PDB entry 6SLN | X-ray diffraction, 2.61 A resolution | chains A and B of the 6 polymer chains in the assembly

Chain A (and B):
Protein: RagA protein
From: Porphyromonas gingivalis (strain ATCC BAA-308 / W83)
Notes: chain B of this document is another copy of the same molecule, construct and numbering; everything in this record applies to it too
Reference sequence: Q7MXJ7 (Q7MXJ7_PORGI); numbering as in UniProt (aligned over 21-1017)
Chain sequence (997 residues; row label = number of the first residue in the row):
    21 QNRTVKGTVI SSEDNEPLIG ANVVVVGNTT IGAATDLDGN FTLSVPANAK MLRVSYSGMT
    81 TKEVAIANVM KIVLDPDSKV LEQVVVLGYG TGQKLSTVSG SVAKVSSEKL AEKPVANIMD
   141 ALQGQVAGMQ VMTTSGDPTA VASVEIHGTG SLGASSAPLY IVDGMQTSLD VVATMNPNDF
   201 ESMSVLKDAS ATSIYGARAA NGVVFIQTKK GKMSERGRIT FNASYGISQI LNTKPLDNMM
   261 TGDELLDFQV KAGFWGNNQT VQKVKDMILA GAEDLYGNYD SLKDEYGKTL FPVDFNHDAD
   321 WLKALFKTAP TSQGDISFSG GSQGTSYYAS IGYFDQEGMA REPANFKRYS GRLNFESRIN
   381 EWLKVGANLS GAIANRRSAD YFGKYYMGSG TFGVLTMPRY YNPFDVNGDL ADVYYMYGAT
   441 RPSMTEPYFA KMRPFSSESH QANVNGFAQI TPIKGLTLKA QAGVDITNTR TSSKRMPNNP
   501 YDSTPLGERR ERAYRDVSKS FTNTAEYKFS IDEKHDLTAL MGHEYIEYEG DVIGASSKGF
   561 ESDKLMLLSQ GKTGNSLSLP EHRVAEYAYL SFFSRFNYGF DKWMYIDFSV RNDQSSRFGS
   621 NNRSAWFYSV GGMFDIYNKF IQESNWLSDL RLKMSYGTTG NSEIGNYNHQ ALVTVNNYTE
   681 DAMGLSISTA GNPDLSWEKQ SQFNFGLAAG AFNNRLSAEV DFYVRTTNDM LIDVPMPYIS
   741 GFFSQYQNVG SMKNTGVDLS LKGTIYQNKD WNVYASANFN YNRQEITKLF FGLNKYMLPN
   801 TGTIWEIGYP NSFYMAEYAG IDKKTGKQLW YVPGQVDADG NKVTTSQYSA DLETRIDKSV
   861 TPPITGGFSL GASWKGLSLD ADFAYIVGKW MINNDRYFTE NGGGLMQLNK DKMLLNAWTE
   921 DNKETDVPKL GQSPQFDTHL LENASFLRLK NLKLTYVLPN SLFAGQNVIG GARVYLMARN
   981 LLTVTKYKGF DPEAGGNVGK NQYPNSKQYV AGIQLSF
Not modelled in the structure: 21-114 (chain B: 21-114, 965)
Ligand contacts: 1,2-Distearoyl-sn-glycerophosphoethanolamine (3PE): Ala-468, Leu-478, Lys-479, Ala-480, Phe-521, Asn-523, His-543, Tyr-545, Leu-590

Interface between chain A and chain B:
Pairs across the interface (115; chain A residue first):
  Arg-236(A) / Ile-379(B)
  Arg-236(A) / Asn-380(B)
  Arg-236(A) / Trp-382(B)
  Gly-237(A) / Ile-379(B)  hydrogen bond (backbone-backbone)
  Ile-239(A) / Asn-380(B)
  Ile-239(A) / Leu-383(B)  hydrophobic
  Phe-338(A) / Ile-379(B)  hydrophobic
  Phe-338(A) / Leu-383(B)  hydrophobic
  Phe-338(A) / Val-385(B)  hydrophobic
  Ser-342(A) / Ser-342(B)  hydrogen bond (backbone-side chain)
  Ser-342(A) / Gln-343(B)  hydrogen bond
  Gln-343(A) / Ser-342(B)
  Gln-343(A) / Gln-343(B)  hydrogen bond
  Tyr-347(A) / Thr-345(B)
  Tyr-347(A) / Ser-377(B)  hydrogen bond
  Tyr-347(A) / Ile-379(B)
  Leu-373(A) / Leu-373(B)  hydrophobic
  Leu-373(A) / Phe-375(B)  hydrophobic
  Leu-373(A) / Leu-389(B)  hydrophobic
  Phe-375(A) / Tyr-347(B)  hydrophobic
  Ser-377(A) / Tyr-347(B)  hydrogen bond
  Ile-379(A) / Arg-236(B)
  Ile-379(A) / Gly-237(B)  hydrogen bond (backbone-backbone)
  Ile-379(A) / Tyr-347(B)
  Asn-380(A) / Arg-236(B)
  Asn-380(A) / Phe-1017(B)
  Trp-382(A) / Arg-236(B)
  Trp-382(A) / Asn-967(B)
  Trp-382(A) / Val-968(B)
  Leu-383(A) / Ile-239(B)  hydrophobic
  Leu-389(A) / Leu-373(B)  hydrophobic
  Glu-458(A) / Arg-515(B)  hydrogen bond (backbone-side chain)
  His-460(A) / Ile-486(B)
  His-460(A) / Asn-488(B)  hydrogen bond
  His-460(A) / Arg-515(B)  hydrogen bond
  His-460(A) / Val-517(B)
  Ile-486(A) / His-460(B)
  Asn-488(A) / His-460(B)  hydrogen bond
  Asn-488(A) / Asn-488(B)
  Asn-488(A) / Arg-515(B)  hydrogen bond (backbone-side chain)
  Arg-490(A) / Arg-515(B)
  Arg-490(A) / Asp-551(B)  salt bridge
  Arg-490(A) / Ile-553(B)
  Arg-509(A) / His-582(B)
  Ala-513(A) / Ala-513(B)  hydrophobic
  Arg-515(A) / Glu-458(B)  hydrogen bond (side chain-backbone)
  Arg-515(A) / His-460(B)  hydrogen bond
  Arg-515(A) / Asn-488(B)  hydrogen bond (side chain-backbone)
  Arg-515(A) / Arg-490(B)
  Val-517(A) / His-460(B)
  Asp-551(A) / Arg-490(B)  salt bridge
  Ile-553(A) / Arg-490(B)
  Ile-553(A) / Glu-511(B)
  Ala-555(A) / Ala-555(B)  hydrophobic
  Ala-555(A) / Pro-580(B)  hydrophobic
  Ser-557(A) / Pro-580(B)
  Glu-561(A) / Ala-682(B)
  Glu-561(A) / Met-683(B)  hydrogen bond (side chain-backbone)
  Leu-565(A) / Val-675(B)  hydrophobic
  Leu-565(A) / Met-683(B)  hydrophobic
  Leu-565(A) / Leu-685(B)  hydrophobic
  Leu-567(A) / His-582(B)
  Leu-567(A) / Val-584(B)  hydrophobic
  Leu-568(A) / Leu-579(B)
  Leu-568(A) / Pro-580(B)
  Leu-568(A) / His-582(B)  hydrogen bond (backbone-side chain)
  Ser-569(A) / Leu-579(B)
  Ser-569(A) / Pro-580(B)
  Ser-569(A) / His-582(B)
  Gln-570(A) / Thr-674(B)
  Gln-570(A) / Val-675(B)
  Gly-571(A) / Leu-579(B)
  Gly-571(A) / Asn-677(B)
  Lys-572(A) / Leu-579(B)
  Lys-572(A) / Glu-680(B)
  Lys-572(A) / Asp-681(B)
  Lys-572(A) / Ala-682(B)
  Lys-572(A) / Met-683(B)
  Thr-573(A) / Glu-680(B)  hydrogen bond
  Gly-574(A) / Glu-680(B)  hydrogen bond (backbone-side chain)
  Leu-577(A) / Leu-577(B)  hydrophobic
  Leu-577(A) / Ser-578(B)
  Leu-577(A) / Leu-579(B)  hydrophobic
  Ser-578(A) / Leu-577(B)
  Leu-579(A) / Leu-568(B)
  Leu-579(A) / Ser-569(B)
  Leu-579(A) / Gly-571(B)
  Leu-579(A) / Lys-572(B)
  Leu-579(A) / Thr-573(B)
  Leu-579(A) / Leu-577(B)  hydrophobic
  Pro-580(A) / Ala-555(B)  hydrophobic
  Pro-580(A) / Ser-557(B)
  Pro-580(A) / Leu-568(B)
  Pro-580(A) / Ser-569(B)
  His-582(A) / Arg-509(B)
  His-582(A) / Leu-567(B)
  His-582(A) / Leu-568(B)  hydrogen bond (side chain-backbone)
  His-582(A) / Ser-569(B)
  Val-584(A) / Leu-567(B)  hydrophobic
  Thr-674(A) / Gln-570(B)
  Val-675(A) / Leu-565(B)  hydrophobic
  Val-675(A) / Gln-570(B)
  Asn-677(A) / Gln-570(B)
  Glu-680(A) / Lys-572(B)
  Glu-680(A) / Thr-573(B)  hydrogen bond
  Glu-680(A) / Gly-574(B)  hydrogen bond (side chain-backbone)
  Asp-681(A) / Lys-572(B)
  Ala-682(A) / Glu-561(B)
  Ala-682(A) / Lys-572(B)
  Met-683(A) / Glu-561(B)  hydrogen bond (backbone-side chain)
  Met-683(A) / Leu-565(B)  hydrophobic
  Met-683(A) / Lys-572(B)
  Leu-685(A) / Leu-565(B)  hydrophobic
  Val-968(A) / Trp-382(B)  hydrophobic
  Phe-1017(A) / Asn-380(B)
Other interface residues (no listed pair), chain A (66 interface residues in all): Arg-238, Thr-345, Ala-349, Val-385, Ile-393, Thr-489, Glu-511, Arg-512, Ser-556, Ser-562, Val-673, Asn-967
Other interface residues (no listed pair), chain B (65 interface residues in all): Glu-235, Arg-238, Phe-338, Ile-393, Thr-489, Arg-512, Ser-556, Ser-562

In short:
The interface between chain A and chain B involves 66 residues on one side and 65 on the other, with 23
hydrogen bonds and 2 salt bridges. Polar contacts include Arg-490(A)/Asp-551(B), Ser-342(A)/Ser-342(B) and
Ser-342(A)/Gln-343(B). Bound to chain A: 1,2-Distearoyl-sn-glycerophosphoethanolamine.
Both chains are RagA protein (Porphyromonas gingivalis (strain ATCC BAA-308 / W83)). Entry 6SLN (Structure of
the RagAB peptide transporter) was determined by X-ray diffraction, deposited together with 6SLI, 6SLJ, 6SM3,
6SML and 6SMQ.
